2VWE - chains A and B of the 6 polymer chains in the assembly; structure by X-ray diffraction, 3.40 A resolution.

[Chain A (and B)]
Name: Vascular endothelial growth factor B
From: Homo sapiens
Notes: chain B of this document is another copy of the same molecule, construct and numbering; everything in this record applies to it too
Reference sequence: P49765 (VEGFB_HUMAN); residues 1-167 here correspond to UniProt positions 22-188 (UniProt number = residue number + 21)
Sequence (167 residues; row label = number of the first residue in the row):
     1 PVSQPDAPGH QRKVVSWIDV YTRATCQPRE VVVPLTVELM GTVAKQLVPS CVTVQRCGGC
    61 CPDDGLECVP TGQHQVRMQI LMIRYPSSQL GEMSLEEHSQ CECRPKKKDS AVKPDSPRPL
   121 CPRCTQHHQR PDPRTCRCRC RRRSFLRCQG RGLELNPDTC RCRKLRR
Not modelled in the structure: 1-10, 109-167
Cystine bridges: Cys26-Cys68, Cys57-Cys101, Cys61-Cys103

[How chain A and chain B interact]
Inter-chain disulfides: Cys51(A)-Cys60(B), Cys60(A)-Cys51(B)
Contacting residue pairs (56; chain A residue first):
  Arg12(A) - Arg77(B)
  Val14(A) - Arg77(B)
  Val14(A) - Glu92(B)
  Val15(A) - Arg77(B)  hydrogen bond (backbone-backbone)
  Val15(A) - Met78(B)  hydrophobic
  Val15(A) - Gln79(B)  hydrogen bond (backbone-backbone)
  Trp17(A) - Val48(B)  hydrogen bond (side chain-backbone)
  Trp17(A) - Pro49(B)
  Trp17(A) - Gln79(B)  hydrogen bond (backbone-side chain)
  Trp17(A) - Leu81(B)
  Trp17(A) - Leu90(B)  hydrophobic
  Val20(A) - Val52(B)  hydrophobic
  Val20(A) - Met78(B)  hydrophobic
  Val20(A) - Gln79(B)
  Arg23(A) - Glu30(B)  salt bridge
  Arg23(A) - Thr53(B)
  Ala24(A) - Pro49(B)  hydrophobic
  Ala24(A) - Cys51(B)
  Arg29(A) - Glu30(B)  salt bridge
  Arg29(A) - Val32(B)
  Arg29(A) - Thr53(B)
  Glu30(A) - Arg23(B)  salt bridge
  Glu30(A) - Glu30(B)
  Val32(A) - Arg29(B)
  Val32(A) - Gly59(B)
  Gln46(A) - Pro62(B)
  Gln46(A) - Asp64(B)
  Val48(A) - Trp17(B)  hydrogen bond (backbone-side chain)
  Pro49(A) - Trp17(B)
  Pro49(A) - Ala24(B)  hydrophobic
  Ser50(A) - Cys60(B)
  Cys51(A) - Ala24(B)
  Cys51(A) - Gly59(B)
  Cys51(A) - Cys60(B)  disulfide
  Val52(A) - Val20(B)  hydrophobic
  Thr53(A) - Arg23(B)
  Thr53(A) - Arg29(B)
  Gly59(A) - Val32(B)
  Gly59(A) - Cys51(B)
  Cys60(A) - Ser50(B)  hydrogen bond
  Cys60(A) - Cys51(B)  disulfide
  Pro62(A) - Val48(B)
  Asp64(A) - Gln46(B)
  Arg77(A) - Arg12(B)
  Arg77(A) - Lys13(B)
  Arg77(A) - Val14(B)
  Arg77(A) - Val15(B)  hydrogen bond (backbone-backbone)
  Met78(A) - Val15(B)  hydrophobic
  Met78(A) - Val20(B)  hydrophobic
  Gln79(A) - Val15(B)  hydrogen bond (backbone-backbone)
  Gln79(A) - Trp17(B)  hydrogen bond (side chain-backbone)
  Gln79(A) - Val20(B)
  Ile80(A) - Trp17(B)
  Ile80(A) - Val20(B)  hydrophobic
  Leu81(A) - Trp17(B)
  Leu90(A) - Trp17(B)  hydrophobic
Also at the interface, not in a pair above, chain A (33 interface residues in all): Lys13, Ser16, Tyr21, Gly58, Cys61, Glu92
Also at the interface, not in a pair above, chain B (33 interface residues in all): Ser16, Tyr21, Cys61, Gln75, Ile80

[Summary]
Chain A and chain B each contribute 33 residues to their interface; the contacts include 2 disulfide bonds, 9
hydrogen bonds and 3 salt bridges. Among the polar pairs are Arg23(A)-Glu30(B), Arg29(A)-Glu30(B) and
Trp17(A)-Val48(B).
Chain A and chain B are both Vascular endothelial growth factor B (Homo sapiens); the structure, Crystal
Structure of Vascular Endothelial Growth Factor-B in Complex with a Neutralizing Antibody Fab Fragment, was
determined by X-ray diffraction.
